Entry 4U5C (X-ray diffraction, 3.69 A resolution); this record covers chains B and D of the 6 polymer chains in the assembly.

# Chain B
Molecule: Glutamate receptor 2
Source organism: Rattus norvegicus
Reference sequence: P19491 (GRIA2_RAT); aligned to UniProt positions 25-838 over residues 6-824 (the alignment contains insertions or deletions, so no single offset holds)
Chain sequence (814 residues; numbered 6 to 824; 5 numbers in that range are skipped by the numbering (no residue carries them; nothing is unmodelled there); the number before each row is that of its first residue):
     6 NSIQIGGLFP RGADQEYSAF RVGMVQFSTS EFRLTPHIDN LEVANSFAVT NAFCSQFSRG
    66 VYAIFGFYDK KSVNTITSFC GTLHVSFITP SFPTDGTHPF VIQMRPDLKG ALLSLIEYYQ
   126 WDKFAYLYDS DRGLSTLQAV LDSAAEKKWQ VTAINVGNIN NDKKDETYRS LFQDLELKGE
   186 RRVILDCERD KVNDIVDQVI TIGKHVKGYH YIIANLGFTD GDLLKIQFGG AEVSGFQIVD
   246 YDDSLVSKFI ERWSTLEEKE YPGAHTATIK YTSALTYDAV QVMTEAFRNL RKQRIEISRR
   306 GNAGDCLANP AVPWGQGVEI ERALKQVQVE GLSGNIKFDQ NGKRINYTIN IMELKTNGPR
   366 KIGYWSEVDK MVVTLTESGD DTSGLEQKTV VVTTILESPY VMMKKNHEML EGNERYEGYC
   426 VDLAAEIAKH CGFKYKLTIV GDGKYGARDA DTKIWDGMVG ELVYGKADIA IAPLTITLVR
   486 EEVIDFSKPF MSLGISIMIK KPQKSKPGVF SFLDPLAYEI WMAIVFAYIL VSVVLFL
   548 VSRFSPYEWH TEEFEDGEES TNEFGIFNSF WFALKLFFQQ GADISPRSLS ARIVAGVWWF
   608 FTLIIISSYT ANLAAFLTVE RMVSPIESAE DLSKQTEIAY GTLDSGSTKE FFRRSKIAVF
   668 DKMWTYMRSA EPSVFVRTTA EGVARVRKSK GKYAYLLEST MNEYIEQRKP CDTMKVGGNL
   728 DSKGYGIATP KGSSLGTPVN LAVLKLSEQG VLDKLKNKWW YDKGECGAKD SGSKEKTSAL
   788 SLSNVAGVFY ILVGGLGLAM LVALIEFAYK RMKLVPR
Not modelled in the structure: 6, 385-388, 548-591, 775-787, 819-824
Cystine bridges: Cys59-Cys311, Cys718-Cys773
Glycans and other covalent adducts: N-acetylglucosamine (NAG) linked to Asn351
Construct notes: engineered mutation Gly184 (Lys203 in P19491), Glu237 (Asn256 in P19491), Asp385 (Asn406 in P19491), Gln392 (Asn413 in P19491), Asp461 (Asn482 in P19491), Ala528 (Cys549 in P19491), Leu535 (Gly556 in P19491), Glu565 (Ser586 in P19491), Phe577 (Leu598 in P19491), Ala580 (Ser601 in P19491), Lys582 (Gly603 in P19491), Leu583 (Ala604 in P19491), Phe585 (Met606 in P19491), Ala589 (Cys610 in P19491), Ala598 (Gly619 in P19491), Ala602 (Gly623 in P19491), Ala815 (Cys836 in P19491), Arg818 (Ser839 in P19491), Met819 (Arg840 in P19491), Lys820 (Ala841 in P19491), Leu821 (Glu842 in P19491), Val822 (Ala843 in P19491), Pro823 (Lys844 in P19491)
Ligand contacts:
  - fluoro-willardiine (FWD; 2-amino-3-(5-fluoro-2,4-dioxo-3,4-dihydro-2H-pyrimidin-1-yl)-propionic acid): Glu402, Tyr450, Pro478, Leu479, Thr480, Arg485, Leu650, Gly653, Ser654, Thr655, Thr686, Tyr702, Leu704, Glu705, Met708, Tyr732
  - FWF (N,N'-[biphenyl-4,4'-diyldi(2R)propane-2,1-diyl]dipropane-2-sulfonamide): Ile481, Lys493, Pro494, Phe495, Met496, Ser497, Ser729, Lys730, Gly731, Leu751, Ser754
Curated features (UniProtKB/Swiss-Prot):
  - binding site (L-glutamate): Thr482
  - glycosylation: Asn351 (N-linked (GlcNAc...) asparagine)
From the paper describing this entry:
  - conformationally variable residues (domain motion, helix shift): Phe623 to Val626, Gln756
  - mutagenesis - I633A, I633E: decreased signaling
  - mutagenesis - I633A, I633E: unchanged expression

# Chain D
Molecule: Glutamate receptor 2
Source organism: Rattus norvegicus
Reference sequence: P19491 (GRIA2_RAT); aligned to UniProt positions 25-838 over residues 6-824 (the alignment contains insertions or deletions, so no single offset holds)
Chain sequence (814 residues; each row starts with the number of its first residue; note: 5 numbers in that range are skipped by the numbering (no residue carries them; nothing is unmodelled there)):
     6 NSIQIGGLFP RGADQEYSAF RVGMVQFSTS EFRLTPHIDN LEVANSFAVT NAFCSQFSRG
    66 VYAIFGFYDK KSVNTITSFC GTLHVSFITP SFPTDGTHPF VIQMRPDLKG ALLSLIEYYQ
   126 WDKFAYLYDS DRGLSTLQAV LDSAAEKKWQ VTAINVGNIN NDKKDETYRS LFQDLELKGE
   186 RRVILDCERD KVNDIVDQVI TIGKHVKGYH YIIANLGFTD GDLLKIQFGG AEVSGFQIVD
   246 YDDSLVSKFI ERWSTLEEKE YPGAHTATIK YTSALTYDAV QVMTEAFRNL RKQRIEISRR
   306 GNAGDCLANP AVPWGQGVEI ERALKQVQVE GLSGNIKFDQ NGKRINYTIN IMELKTNGPR
   366 KIGYWSEVDK MVVTLTESGD DTSGLEQKTV VVTTILESPY VMMKKNHEML EGNERYEGYC
   426 VDLAAEIAKH CGFKYKLTIV GDGKYGARDA DTKIWDGMVG ELVYGKADIA IAPLTITLVR
   486 EEVIDFSKPF MSLGISIMIK KPQKSKPGVF SFLDPLAYEI WMAIVFAYIL VSVVLFLVSR
   551 FSPYEWHTEE FEDGEESTNE FGIFNSFWFA LKLFFQQGAD ISPRSLSARI VAGVWWFFTL
   611 IIISSYTANL AAFLTVERMV SPIESAEDLS KQTEIAYGTL DSGSTKEFFR RSKIAVFDKM
   671 WTYMRSAEPS VFVRTTAEGV ARVRKSKGKY AYLLESTMNE YIEQRKPCDT MKVGGNLDSK
   731 GYGIATPKGS SLGTPVNLAV LKLSEQGVLD KLKNKWWYDK GECGAKDSGS KEKTSALSLS
   791 NVAGVFYILV GGLGLAMLVA LIEFAYKRMK LVPR
Not modelled in the structure: 382-387, 551-588, 778-784, 815-824
Cystine bridges: Cys59-Cys311, Cys718-Cys773
Glycans and other covalent adducts: N-acetylglucosamine (NAG) linked to Asn351
Construct notes: engineered mutation Gly184 (Lys203 in P19491), Glu237 (Asn256 in P19491), Asp385 (Asn406 in P19491), Gln392 (Asn413 in P19491), Asp461 (Asn482 in P19491), Ala528 (Cys549 in P19491), Leu535 (Gly556 in P19491), Glu565 (Ser586 in P19491), Phe577 (Leu598 in P19491), Ala580 (Ser601 in P19491), Lys582 (Gly603 in P19491), Leu583 (Ala604 in P19491), Phe585 (Met606 in P19491), Ala589 (Cys610 in P19491), Ala598 (Gly619 in P19491), Ala602 (Gly623 in P19491), Ala815 (Cys836 in P19491), Arg818 (Ser839 in P19491), Met819 (Arg840 in P19491), Lys820 (Ala841 in P19491), Leu821 (Glu842 in P19491), Val822 (Ala843 in P19491), Pro823 (Lys844 in P19491)
Ligand contacts:
  - fluoro-willardiine (FWD; 2-amino-3-(5-fluoro-2,4-dioxo-3,4-dihydro-2H-pyrimidin-1-yl)-propionic acid): Glu402, Tyr450, Pro478, Leu479, Thr480, Arg485, Leu650, Gly653, Ser654, Thr655, Thr686, Tyr702, Leu704, Glu705, Met708, Tyr732
  - FWF (N,N'-[biphenyl-4,4'-diyldi(2R)propane-2,1-diyl]dipropane-2-sulfonamide): Ile481, Lys493, Pro494, Phe495, Met496, Ser497, Ser729, Lys730, Gly731, Val750, Leu751, Ser754, Leu759
Curated features (UniProtKB/Swiss-Prot):
  - binding site (L-glutamate): Thr482
  - glycosylation: Asn351 (N-linked (GlcNAc...) asparagine)
From the paper describing this entry:
  - mutagenesis - I633A, I633E: decreased signaling
  - mutagenesis - I633A, I633E: unchanged expression

# Interface between chain B and chain D
Pairs across the interface - 22 pairs, chain B then chain D:
  Arg174(B) with Phe233(D)
  Ile205(B) with Ile205(D), hydrophobic; His210(D), hydrogen bond (backbone-side chain)
  Thr206(B) with His210(D); Phe233(D); Gly234(D)
  Ile207(B) with Phe233(D); Gly234(D)
  Gly208(B) with His210(D); Val211(D)
  His210(B) with Ile205(D), hydrogen bond (side chain-backbone); Thr206(D); Gly208(D); His210(D)
  Val211(B) with Gly208(D); Val211(D), hydrophobic
  Lys230(B) with Thr206(D)
  Phe233(B) with Arg174(D); Thr206(D); Ile207(D)
  Gly234(B) with Thr206(D); Ile207(D)
Interface residues without a listed pair, chain D (10 interface residues in all): Lys230

# In short
Chain B and chain D each contribute 10 residues to their interface, with 2 hydrogen bonds. The hydrogen-bonded
pair is Ile205(B)-His210(D). Ligands of chain B: fluoro-willardiine and compound FWF. From the paper: I633A
and I633E of chain B reduce signaling; conformational variability at Phe623(B) and Gln756(B); 4 substitutions
were tested in all.
Chain B and chain D are both Glutamate receptor 2 (Rattus norvegicus); the structure, Crystal structure of
GluA2, con-ikot-ikot snail toxin, partial agonist FW and postitive modulator (R,R)-2b complex, was determined
by X-ray diffraction (same publication as 4U5B, 4U5D, 4U5E and 4U5F).
